6KU7 - chain A; structure by X-ray diffraction, 2.15 A resolution.

== Chain A ==
Protein: Genome polyprotein
Source organism: Rhinovirus C
Notes: EC 3.4.22.29, 3.6.1.15, 3.4.22.28, 2.7.7.48
Reference sequence: A0A219Y1F5 (A0A219Y1F5_9ENTO); residues 1-180 here correspond to UniProt positions 1511-1690 (UniProt number = residue number + 1510)
Amino-acid sequence (186 residues; row label = number of the first residue in the row; numbers below 1 keep their minus sign (His-5 is residue -5)):
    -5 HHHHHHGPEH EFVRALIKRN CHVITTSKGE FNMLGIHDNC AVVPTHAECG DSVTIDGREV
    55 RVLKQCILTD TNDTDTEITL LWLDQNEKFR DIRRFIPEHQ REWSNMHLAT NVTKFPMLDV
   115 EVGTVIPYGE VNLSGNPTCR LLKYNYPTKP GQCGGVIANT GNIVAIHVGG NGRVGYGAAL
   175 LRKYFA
Disordered / not traced: -5 to 0
Differences from the reference sequence: expression tag (-5 to 0)
What the authors report for this chain:
  - catalytic residues: His40, Glu71, Cys147

== Overview ==
From the paper: catalytic residues His40, Glu71 and Cys147.
Chain A is Genome polyprotein (Rhinovirus C); the structure, structure of HRV-C 3C protein, was determined by
X-ray diffraction, deposited together with 6KU8.
